8XWV - chains D and R of the 7 polymer chains in the assembly; structure by electron microscopy, 3.07 A resolution.

[Chain D]
Protein: Growth-regulated alpha protein
Organism: Homo sapiens
UniProtKB: P09341 (GROA_HUMAN); residues 1-68 here correspond to UniProt positions 35-102 (UniProt number = residue number + 34)
Amino-acid sequence (73 residues; numbered 1 to 73; the number before each row is that of its first residue):
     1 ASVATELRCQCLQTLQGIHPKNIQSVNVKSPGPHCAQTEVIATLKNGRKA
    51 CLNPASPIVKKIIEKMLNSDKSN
Not modelled in the structure: 69-73
Sequence notes: expression tag (69-73)
Cystine bridges: Cys9-Cys35, Cys11-Cys51

[Chain R]
Protein: C-X-C chemokine receptor type 2
Organism: Homo sapiens
UniProtKB: P25025 (CXCR2_HUMAN); numbering as in UniProt (aligned over 2-360)
Amino-acid sequence (416 residues; numbered -55 to 360; the number before each row is that of its first residue; numbers below 1 keep their minus sign (Met-55 is residue -55)):
   -55 MGKTIIALSYIFCLVFADYKDDDDAANFTPVNGSSGNQSVRLVTSSSLEV
    -5 LFQGPGSEDFNMESDSFEDFWKGEDLSNYSYSSTLPPFLLDAAPCEPESL
    45 EINKYFVVIIYALVFLLSLLGNSLVMLVILYSRVGRSVTDVYLLNLALAD
    95 LLFALTLPIWAASKVNGWIFGTFLCKVVSLLKEVNFYSGILLLACISVDR
   145 YLAIVHATRTLTQKRYLVKFICLSIWGLSLLLALPVLLFRRTVYSSNVSP
   195 ACYEDMGNNTANWRMLLRILPQSFGFIVPLLIMLFCYGFTLRTLFKAHMG
   245 QKHRAMRVIFAVVLIFLLCWLPYNLVLLADTLMRTQVIQETCERRNHIDR
   295 ALDATEILGILHSCLNPLIYAFIGQKFRHGLLKILAIHGLISKDSLPKDS
   345 RPSFVGSSSGHTSTTL
Not modelled in the structure: -55 to 34, 331-360
Sequence notes: initiating methionine (-55); expression tag (-54 to 1)
Cystine bridges: Cys39-Cys286, Cys119-Cys196
UniProt features mapped onto this chain:
  - site: Asp35, Ala36 (Microbial infection: Cleavage)
  - modified residue (Phosphoserine): Ser347, Ser351, Ser352, Ser353
  - glycosylation: Asn22 (N-linked (GlcNAc...) asparagine)

[Chain D / chain R interface]
Residue-residue contacts - 45 pairs, chain D then chain R:
  Ala1(D) - Ser193(R)
  Ser2(D) - Ser43(R)  hydrogen bond
  Ser2(D) - Val192(R)
  Ser2(D) - Ser193(R)  hydrogen bond (backbone-backbone)
  Val3(D) - Ser107(R)
  Val3(D) - Lys108(R)
  Val3(D) - Asn110(R)
  Val3(D) - Gly111(R)
  Val3(D) - Ser193(R)
  Ala4(D) - Val192(R)
  Ala4(D) - Ala195(R)
  Thr5(D) - Tyr197(R)
  Glu6(D) - Tyr197(R)
  Glu6(D) - Arg208(R)  salt bridge
  Glu6(D) - Arg212(R)  salt bridge
  Glu6(D) - Asp274(R)
  Glu6(D) - Arg278(R)  salt bridge
  Glu6(D) - Leu296(R)
  Leu7(D) - Tyr197(R)  hydrophobic
  Leu7(D) - Arg278(R)  hydrogen bond (backbone-side chain)
  Arg8(D) - Asp274(R)  salt bridge
  Arg8(D) - Arg278(R)
  Arg8(D) - Arg289(R)
  Arg8(D) - Ile292(R)
  Arg8(D) - Asp293(R)  salt bridge
  Gln10(D) - Pro38(R)
  Gln10(D) - Cys39(R)  hydrogen bond (backbone-backbone)
  Gln10(D) - Asn191(R)  hydrogen bond
  Leu12(D) - Glu284(R)
  Leu12(D) - Arg289(R)
  Gln13(D) - Ala36(R)
  Leu15(D) - Ala36(R)  hydrophobic
  Gly32(D) - Asn202(R)
  Pro33(D) - Arg185(R)
  Pro33(D) - Val187(R)  hydrophobic
  Pro33(D) - Tyr197(R)
  Pro33(D) - Glu198(R)
  Pro33(D) - Asp199(R)
  Pro33(D) - Thr204(R)
  Ala36(D) - Asn202(R)
  Lys49(D) - Ala36(R)
  Lys49(D) - Ala37(R)
  Lys49(D) - Pro38(R)
  Ala50(D) - Ala36(R)
  Cys51(D) - Ala36(R)
Other interface residues (no listed pair), chain D (23 interface residues in all): Cys9, Thr14, Pro31, Cys35, Ile41
Other interface residues (no listed pair), chain R (36 interface residues in all): Lys48, Val109, Gly201, Asn203, Ala205, Cys286, Asp297

[Summary]
Chain D and chain R form an interface of 23 and 36 residues respectively, with 5 hydrogen bonds and 5 salt
bridges. Among the polar pairs are Glu6(D)-Arg208(R), Glu6(D)-Arg212(R) and Glu6(D)-Arg278(R).
Chain D is Growth-regulated alpha protein and chain R is C-X-C chemokine receptor type 2, both from Homo
sapiens; the structure, Structure of CXCR2 bound to CXCL1 (CXCR2-CXCL1-Go Full map), was determined by
electron microscopy together with 8XVU, 8XWA, 8XWF, 8XWM, 8XWN, 8XWS and 6 further entries from the same
study.
